PDB entry 6APT | X-ray diffraction, 1.79 A resolution | chain A

# Chain A
Molecule: Hypoxanthine-guanine phosphoribosyltransferase
Organism: Trypanosoma brucei brucei
Notes: EC 2.4.2.8
UniProt: Q07010 (HPRT_TRYBB); residues 1-210 here = UniProt positions 1-210
Sequence (216 residues; numbered -5 to 210; the number before each row is that of its first residue; numbers below 1 keep their minus sign (His-5 is residue -5)):
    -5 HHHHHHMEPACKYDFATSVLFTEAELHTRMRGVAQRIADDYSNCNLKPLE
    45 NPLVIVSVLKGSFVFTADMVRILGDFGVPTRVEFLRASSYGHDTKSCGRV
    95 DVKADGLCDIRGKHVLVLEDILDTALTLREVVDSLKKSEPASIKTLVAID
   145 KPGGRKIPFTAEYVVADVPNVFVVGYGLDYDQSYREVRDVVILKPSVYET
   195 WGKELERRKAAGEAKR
Disordered / not traced: -5 to 4, 81-102, 196-210
Construct notes: expression tag (-5 to 0)
Small-molecule neighbours: 45T ({[(2S)-3-(2-amino-6-oxo-1,6-dihydro-9H-purin-9-yl)propane-1,2-diyl]bis(oxyethane-2,1-diyl)}bis(phosphonic acid)): Leu53, Lys54, Gly55, Glu113, Asp114, Ile115, Leu116, Asp117, Thr118, Ala119, Leu120, Thr121, Lys145, Val165, Phe166, Val167, Val168, Leu172, Asp173, Gln176, Arg179
UniProt features mapped onto this chain:
  - active site: Asp117 (Proton acceptor)
  - binding site (GMP): Lys54, Glu113 to Thr121, Lys145, Asp173
  - binding site (Mg(2+)): Asp173
From the paper describing this entry:
  - binding site for 45T: Leu53, Lys54, Gly55, Asp117 to Thr121, Lys145, Phe166, Val167, Arg179

# Summary
Chain A binds compound 45T. Curated annotation (UniProt) lists active-site residue Asp117, 12 GMP-binding
residues and Mg2+-binding residue Asp173. The paper reports a binding site for 45T at Leu53, Lys54 and Gly55
among others.
Chain A is Hypoxanthine-guanine phosphoribosyltransferase (Trypanosoma brucei brucei); the structure,
Trypanosoma brucei hypoxanthine guanine phosphoribosyltransferase in complex with
{[(2S)-3-(2-amino-6-oxo-1,6-dihydro-9H-purin-9-yl)propane-1,2-diyl]bis(oxyethane-2,1-diyl)}bis(phosphonic
acid), was determined by X-ray diffraction, deposited together with 6APS, 6APU, 6APV, 6AQO and 6AR9.
